Entry 4YF9 (X-ray diffraction, 2.60 A resolution); this record covers chains A and F of the 6 polymer chains in the assembly.

== Chain A ==
Molecule: Protein related to penicillin acylase
From: Acidovorax sp. MR-S7
Notes: fragment: alpha-chain
UniProtKB: A0A0A1VBK6 (A0A0A1VBK6_9BURK); residues 5-182 here correspond to UniProt positions 29-206 (UniProt number = residue number + 24)
Amino-acid sequence (178 residues; numbered 5 to 182; the number before each row is that of its first residue):
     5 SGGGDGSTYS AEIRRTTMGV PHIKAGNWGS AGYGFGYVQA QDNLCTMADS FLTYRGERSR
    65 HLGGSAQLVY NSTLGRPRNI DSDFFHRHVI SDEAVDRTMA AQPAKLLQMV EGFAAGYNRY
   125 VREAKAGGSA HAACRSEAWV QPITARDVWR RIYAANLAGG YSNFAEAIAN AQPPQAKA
Unresolved in the structure: 5-11, 179-182
Cystine bridges: Cys49-Cys138

== Chain F ==
Molecule: Protein related to penicillin acylase
From: Acidovorax sp. MR-S7
Notes: fragment: beta-chain
UniProtKB: A0A0A1VBK6 (A0A0A1VBK6_9BURK); residues 1-573 here correspond to UniProt positions 234-806 (UniProt number = residue number + 233)
Amino-acid sequence (581 residues; numbered 1 to 581; the number before each row is that of its first residue):
     1 SNMYGFGTAA TGEGSGVLFG NPHWYWKGPD RFYQAQLTID GEANVSGVSF LGLPVIQIGF
    61 NDSVAWSHTV STARRFGFFQ LSLVQGEPTS YLRDGVPVKM KPATITVPSR NADGSVSDVT
   121 RTLYHSEFGP LVNLAGLNPA LAWSQGTAFA IRDINGENFR TLRTWMRWNQ AKSLDEFIAI
   181 QKEEASIPWV NTVAVGRGSA KAWYADIGAV PNVSPAQTAA CTTPFGMAVG QALPNVPFFD
   241 GSRSECDWLT DADSVQKGAV GVSRMPSLQR DDYVGNMNDS YWLANVHAPL TGYPAIFGPA
   301 GTSAQTLRTR MGHTMALERL AGTDGYAGNK ATSAVVREMV LGSRVFSAER FKDEVLDLIC
   361 TPAQWTVNGA AVDAAQACAV LAAWDNRGRK DSRGSHLWDE FWSRVPTASL FTVPFSAADP
   421 LNTPRGINAA AADALRQAMA TAIARVGQSG YALDAPRGEV LYATRGGTRL PLYGGCGAMG
   481 YFTITCSEND ITQGGYSMDG QPNASNSYMQ VVSFPASGVQ AHTFLTFSLS DDPASPHHGD
   541 YTKAYSAGQW LRVPFTEAEI TGNADYRTAT VKELEHHHHH H
Unresolved in the structure: 576-581
Sequence notes: expression tag (574-581)
Cystine bridges: Cys221-Cys246, Cys360-Cys378, Cys476-Cys486
What the authors report for this chain:
  - catalytic residues: Ser1

== Interface between chain A and chain F ==
Contacting residue pairs (18):
  Lys129(A) - Asn368(F)  hydrogen bond (side chain-backbone)
  Lys129(A) - Gly369(F)
  Lys129(A) - Ala370(F)
  Lys129(A) - Ala371(F)  hydrogen bond (backbone-backbone)
  Ala130(A) - Ala371(F)
  Ala136(A) - Ala444(F)
  Ala137(A) - Ala444(F)
  Ala137(A) - Gln448(F)
  Arg139(A) - Ala370(F)
  Arg139(A) - Ala371(F)  hydrogen bond (side chain-backbone)
  Ser140(A) - Val367(F)
  Ser140(A) - Asn368(F)  hydrogen bond (backbone-side chain)
  Ser140(A) - Ala370(F)
  Ser140(A) - Val372(F)
  Ser140(A) - Ala440(F)
  Glu141(A) - Asn368(F)
  Glu141(A) - Thr441(F)  hydrogen bond
  Ala142(A) - Asn368(F)
Interface residues without a listed pair, chain A (9 interface residues in all): Gln176
Interface residues without a listed pair, chain F (11 interface residues in all): Pro139

== Overview ==
The interface between chain A and chain F involves 9 residues on one side and 11 on the other, with 5 hydrogen
bonds. Among the polar pairs are Lys129(A)-Asn368(F), Arg139(A)-Ala371(F) and Ser140(A)-Asn368(F). The paper
reports the catalytic residue Ser1(F).
Chain A is Protein related to penicillin acylase and chain F is Protein related to penicillin acylase, both
from Acidovorax sp. MR-S7; the structure, Structure of N-acylhomoserine lactone acylase MacQ, was determined
by X-ray diffraction, deposited together with 5C9I, 4YFA and 4YFB.
